Entry 6P9Y (electron microscopy, 3.01 A resolution); this record covers chains A and R of the 6 polymer chains in the assembly.

Chain A:
Name: Guanine nucleotide-binding protein G(s) subunit alpha isoforms short
From: Homo sapiens
UniProt: P63092 (GNAS2_HUMAN); numbering as in UniProt (aligned over 1-394)
Sequence (394 residues; numbered 1 to 394; the number before each row is that of its first residue):
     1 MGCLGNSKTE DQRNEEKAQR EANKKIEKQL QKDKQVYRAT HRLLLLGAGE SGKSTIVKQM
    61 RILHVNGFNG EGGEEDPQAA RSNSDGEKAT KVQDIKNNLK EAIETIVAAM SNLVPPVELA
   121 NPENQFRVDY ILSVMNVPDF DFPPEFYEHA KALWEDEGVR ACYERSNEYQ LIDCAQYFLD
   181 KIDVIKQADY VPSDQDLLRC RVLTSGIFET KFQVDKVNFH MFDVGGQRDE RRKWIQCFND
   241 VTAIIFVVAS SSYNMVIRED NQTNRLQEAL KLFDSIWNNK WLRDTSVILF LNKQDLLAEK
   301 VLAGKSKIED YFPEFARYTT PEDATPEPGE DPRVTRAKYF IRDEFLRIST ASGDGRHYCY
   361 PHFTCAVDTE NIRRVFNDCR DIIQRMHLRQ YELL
Disordered / not traced: 1-11, 48-204, 250-263, 296-307, 365-370
Sequence notes: conflict K271 (Asn in P63092), D274 (Lys in P63092), K280 (Arg in P63092), D284 (Thr in P63092), T285 (Ile in P63092)

Chain R:
Name: Pituitary adenylate cyclase-activating polypeptide type I receptor
From: Homo sapiens
UniProt: P41586 (PACR_HUMAN); numbering as in UniProt (aligned over 19-468)
Sequence (483 residues; numbered 5 to 487; the number before each row is that of its first residue):
     5 DYKDDDDLEV LFQGPAMHSD CIFKKEQAMC LEKIQRANEL MGFNDSSPGC PGMWDNITCW
    65 KPAHVGEMVL VSCPELFRIF NPDQVWETET IGESDFGDSN SLDLSDMGVV SRNCTEDGWS
   125 EPFPHYFDAC GFDEYESETG DQDYYYLSVK ALYTVGYSTS LVTLTTAMVI LCRFRKLHCT
   185 RNFIHMNLFV SFMLRAISVF IKDWILYAEQ DSNHCFISTV ECKAVMVFFH YCVVSNYFWL
   245 FIEGLYLFTL LVETFFPERR YFYWYTIIGW GTPTVCVTVW ATLRLYFDDT GCWDMNDSTA
   305 LWWVIKGPVV GSIMVNFVLF IGIIVILVQK LQSPDMGGNE SSIYLRLARS TLLLIPLFGI
   365 HYTVFAFSPE NVSKRERLVF ELGLGSFQGF VVAVLYCFLN GEVQAEIKRK WRSWKVNRYF
   425 AVDFKHRHPS LASSGVNGGT QLSILSKSSS QIRMSGLPAD NLATPAGLEV LFQGPHHHHH
   485 HHH
Disordered / not traced: 5-147, 214-220, 340-345, 419-487
Sequence notes: expression tag (5-18, 469-487)
Disulfide bonds: C226-C296
Curated features (UniProtKB/Swiss-Prot):
  - region: E125 to Y139 (Important for ADCYAP1/PACAP ligand binding and specificity)
  - modified residue (Phosphoserine): S434, S447
  - glycosylation (N-linked (GlcNAc...) asparagine): N48, N60, N117, N300, N375
  - mutagenesis: V114 (V114A: Reduced affinity for ADCYAP1), E125 (E125R: Reduced affinity for ADCYAP1), P128 (P128A: Reduced affinity for ADCYAP1), Y130 (Y130A: Decreases maxadilan-induced receptor activity in the functional cAMP assay. Does not affect PACAP-38-induced receptor activity), F131 (F131A: Decreases maxadilan-induced receptor activity in the functional cAMP assay. Does not affect PACAP-38-induced receptor activity), E138 (E138R: Reduced affinity for ADCYAP1), Y139 (Y139A: Strongly reduced affinity for ADCYAP1), Y150 (Y150A: Decreased ADCYAP1/PACAP27 potency for ADCYAP1R1), Y157 (Y157A: Decreases maxadilan-induced receptor activity in the functional cAMP assay. Does not affect PACAP-38-induced receptor activity), Y161 (Y161A: Decreases PACAP-38-induced receptor activity in the functional cAMP assay. Decreases maxadilan-induced receptor activity), R199 (R199A: Decreases PACAP-38-induced receptor activity in the functional cAMP assay. Slightly decreases maxadilan-induced receptor activity), K206 (K206A: Decreases PACAP-38-induced receptor activity in the functional cAMP assay. Decreases maxadilan-induced receptor activity), 7 further mutagenesis entries in UniProt

How chain A and chain R interact:
Contacting residue pairs (39):
  H41(A) - F259(R)
  D215(A) - F260(R)
  V217(A) - F259(R)  hydrophobic
  V217(A) - F260(R)  hydrophobic
  Y358(A) - D339(R)
  C359(A) - D339(R)
  Y360(A) - D339(R)
  F376(A) - F259(R)  hydrophobic
  C379(A) - F259(R)
  R380(A) - T258(R)
  R380(A) - F259(R)
  D381(A) - K334(R)  salt bridge
  I383(A) - T258(R)
  I383(A) - F259(R)  hydrophobic
  Q384(A) - L255(R)  hydrogen bond (side chain-backbone)
  Q384(A) - T258(R)  hydrogen bond
  Q384(A) - K334(R)  hydrogen bond
  R385(A) - K334(R)  hydrogen bond (side chain-backbone)
  R385(A) - S337(R)
  R385(A) - D339(R)
  H387(A) - L254(R)  hydrogen bond (side chain-backbone)
  L388(A) - L255(R)  hydrophobic
  L388(A) - L331(R)  hydrophobic
  L388(A) - K334(R)
  Q390(A) - R185(R)  hydrogen bond (backbone-side chain)
  Q390(A) - E406(R)
  Y391(A) - R185(R)
  Y391(A) - H189(R)
  Y391(A) - Y250(R)
  Y391(A) - L251(R)  hydrophobic
  E392(A) - R353(R)  hydrogen bond (backbone-side chain)
  E392(A) - L403(R)
  E392(A) - N404(R)
  L393(A) - L331(R)  hydrophobic
  L393(A) - S354(R)
  L393(A) - L358(R)  hydrophobic
  L394(A) - L331(R)
  L394(A) - L335(R)
  L394(A) - R350(R)
Interface residues without a listed pair, chain A (24 interface residues in all): Q35, K216, F219, R389
Interface residues without a listed pair, chain R (28 interface residues in all): E262, R263, L357, L361, L399, Y400, G405

Overview:
The interface between chain A and chain R involves 24 residues on one side and 28 on the other; the contacts
include 7 hydrogen bonds and 1 salt bridge. Polar contacts include D381(A)-K334(R), Q384(A)-L255(R) and
Q384(A)-T258(R).
Chain A is Guanine nucleotide-binding protein G(s) subunit alpha isoforms short and chain R is Pituitary
adenylate cyclase-activating polypeptide type I receptor, both from Homo sapiens; the structure, PAC1 GPCR
Receptor complex, was determined by electron microscopy, deposited together with 6P9X.
